7YKK - chains E and F of the 6 polymer chains in the assembly; structure by electron microscopy, 5.90 A resolution (low resolution: residue-level contacts below are approximate; hydrogen-bond / salt-bridge calls are withheld).

[Chain E (and F)]
Molecule: ATPase family gene 2 protein
Source organism: Saccharomyces cerevisiae
Notes: EC 3.6.4.10; chain F of this document is another copy of the same molecule, construct and numbering; everything in this record applies to it too
Reference sequence: P32794 (AFG2_YEAST); numbering as in UniProt (aligned over 1-780)
Amino-acid sequence (780 residues; row label = number of the first residue in the row):
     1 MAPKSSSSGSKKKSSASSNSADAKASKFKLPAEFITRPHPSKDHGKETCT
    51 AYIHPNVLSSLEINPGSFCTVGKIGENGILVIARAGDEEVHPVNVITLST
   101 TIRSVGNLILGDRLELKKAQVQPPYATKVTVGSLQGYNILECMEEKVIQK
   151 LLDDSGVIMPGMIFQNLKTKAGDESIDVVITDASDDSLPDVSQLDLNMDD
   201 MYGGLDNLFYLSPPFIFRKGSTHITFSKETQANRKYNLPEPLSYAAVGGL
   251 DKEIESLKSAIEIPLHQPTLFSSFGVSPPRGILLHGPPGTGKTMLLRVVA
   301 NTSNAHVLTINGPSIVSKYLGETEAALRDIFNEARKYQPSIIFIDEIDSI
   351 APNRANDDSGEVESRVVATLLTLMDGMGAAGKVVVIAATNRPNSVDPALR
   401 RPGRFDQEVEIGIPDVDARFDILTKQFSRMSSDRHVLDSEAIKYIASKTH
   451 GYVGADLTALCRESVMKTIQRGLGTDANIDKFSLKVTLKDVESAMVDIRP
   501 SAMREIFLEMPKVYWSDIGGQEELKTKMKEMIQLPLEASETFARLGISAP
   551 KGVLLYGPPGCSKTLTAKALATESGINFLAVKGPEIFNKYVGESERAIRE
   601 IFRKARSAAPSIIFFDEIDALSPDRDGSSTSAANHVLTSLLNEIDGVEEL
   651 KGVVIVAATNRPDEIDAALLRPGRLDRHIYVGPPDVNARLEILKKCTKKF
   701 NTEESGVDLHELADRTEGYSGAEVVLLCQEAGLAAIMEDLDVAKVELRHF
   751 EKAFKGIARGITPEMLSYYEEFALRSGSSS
Not modelled in the structure: 1-27, 206-219, 777-780
UniProt features mapped onto this chain:
  - binding site (ATP): G286 to T293, G557 to T564
  - mutagenesis: F343 (F343L: In dgr1-sup*; moderate loss of catalytic activity. No growth defect. Restores growth and formation of 60S ribosomal subunit maturation but not catalytic activity or oligomerization ...), E346 (E346Q: Reduces basal and RLP24-dependent ATPase activity. Increases interaction with RLP24. Slightly reduces RLP24 release. Does not affect composition of pre-60S ribosomal particles or growth), L457 (L457S: In afg2-18, drg1-18 or drg1-ts; temperature sensitive mutant. At the restrictive temperature of 37 degrees Celsius, impaired growth ...), C561 to S562 (Increases ATPase activity and reduces affinity for ATP. Mild defect in oligomerization), C561 (C561T: In drg1-11; severe loss of ATPase activity. Severe loss of oligomerization. Resistant to diazaborine-mediated growth inhibition), S562 (S562G: Increases ATPase activity. Loss of oligomerization), A569 (A569V: In drg1-3; resistant to diazaborine-mediated growth inhibition), E617 (E617Q: Increases basal ATPase activity. Reduces RLP24-mediated activation. Does not affect interaction with RLP24 ...), V725 (V725E: In drg1-1; slight loss of ATPase activity. No effect on affinity for ATP or oligomerization. Resistant to diazaborine-mediated growth inhibition ...)
Ligand contacts: ATP (adenosine-5'-triphosphate): A246, V247, G248, P287, P288, G289, T290, G291, K292, T293, M294, R297, I422, K425, G454, A455, T458

[Interface between chain E and chain F]
Residue-residue contacts - 44 pairs, chain E then chain F:
  G75(E) with R335(F)
  E76(E) with R335(F)
  N77(E) with R335(F); K336(F)
  R234(E) with S273(F)
  N237(E) with A379(F)
  P313(E) with R365(F)
  S317(E) with L320(F)
  K318(E) with Y319(F); L320(F)
  R429(E) with F274(F); G275(F)
  R434(E) with F274(F)
  H450(E) with V647(F)
  A455(E) with R401(F)
  D456(E) with P402(F)
  A459(E) with P402(F)
  C461(E) with V276(F)
  R462(E) with V276(F); S277(F); P278(F); P279(F); D406(F); Q407(F)
  V465(E) with F271(F); F274(F)
  Q470(E) with S259(F)
  K481(E) with L270(F)
  D497(E) with S607(F)
  I498(E) with P402(F)
  R499(E) with R606(F); S607(F)
  N588(E) with H635(F)
  K589(E) with V591(F); H635(F)
  L726(E) with P672(F)
  Q729(E) with I547(F)
  G732(E) with I547(F)
  L733(E) with I547(F)
  I736(E) with F542(F); L545(F)
  M737(E) with E530(F)
  D741(E) with R544(F); L545(F)
Also at the interface, not in a pair above, chain E (41 interface residues in all): N311, V316, M430, K448, T458, I469, S501, K582, P584, K699
Also at the interface, not in a pair above, chain F (44 interface residues in all): S272, A368, T369, T372, A380, R400, G403, T541, P550, R603, T638, K651, G673

[In short]
The interface between chain E and chain F involves 41 residues on one side and 44 on the other. Chain E binds
ATP. UniProt lists 16 ATP-binding residues and 8 mutagenesis sites on chain E.
Both chains are ATPase family gene 2 protein (Saccharomyces cerevisiae). Entry 7YKK (Cryo-EM structure of Drg1
hexamer treated with ADP) was determined by electron microscopy together with 7WBB, 7WD3, 7YKL, 7YKT and 7YKZ
from the same study.
